3OGD - chains A and C of the 3 polymer chains in the assembly; structure by X-ray diffraction, 2.80 A resolution.

[Chain A]
Name: DNA-3-methyladenine glycosylase 2
Source organism: Escherichia coli
Notes: EC 3.2.2.21
Reference sequence: P04395 (3MG2_ECOLI); residue numbers follow UniProt; this construct covers 2-282
Chain sequence (289 residues; each row starts with the number of its first residue; numbers below 1 keep their minus sign (Met-6 is residue -6)):
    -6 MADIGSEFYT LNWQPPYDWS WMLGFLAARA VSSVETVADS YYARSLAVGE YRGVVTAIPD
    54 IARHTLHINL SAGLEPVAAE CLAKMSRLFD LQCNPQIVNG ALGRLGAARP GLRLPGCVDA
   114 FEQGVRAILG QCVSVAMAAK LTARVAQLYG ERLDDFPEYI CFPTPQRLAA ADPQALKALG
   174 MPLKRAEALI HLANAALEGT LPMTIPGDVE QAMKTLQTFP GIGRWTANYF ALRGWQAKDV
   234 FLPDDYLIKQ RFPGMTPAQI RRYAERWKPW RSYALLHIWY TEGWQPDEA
Unresolved in the structure: 282
Differences from the reference sequence: expression tag (-6 to 1); engineered mutation Cys125 (Leu in P04395)
Curated features (UniProtKB/Swiss-Prot):
  - active site: Asp238 (Proton acceptor)
  - site: Trp218 (Determinant for substrate specificity and/or activity)
From the paper describing this entry:
  - binding site for the 9-nt DNA strand: Cys125, Thr219
  - conformationally variable residues: Tyr239
  - catalytic residues: Asp238 (citing earlier work)

[Chain C]
Molecule: 9-nt DNA strand
Sequence (9 nucleotides; numbered 3 to 11; the number before each row is that of its first residue):
     3 CAUGACUGC
Modified residues: BRU (5-bromo-2'-deoxyuridine-5'-monophosphate) at position 5; BRU (5-bromo-2'-deoxyuridine-5'-monophosphate) at position 9

[Interface between chain A and chain C]
Residue-residue contacts (4):
  Pro175(A) with BRU_9(C), sugar contact; DG10(C), phosphate contact
  Lys177(A) with DC8(C), phosphate contact; BRU_9(C), phosphate contact
Interface residues without a listed pair, chain A (5 interface residues in all): Cys125, Val126, Ala251
Interface residues without a listed pair, chain C (4 interface residues in all): DC3

[In short]
5 residues of chain A and 4 residues of chain C are in contact. UniProt lists active-site residue Asp238(A) on
chain A. The paper reports the catalytic residue Asp238(A); a binding site for the 9-nt DNA strand at
Cys125(A) and Thr219(A).
Here chain A is DNA-3-methyladenine glycosylase 2 (Escherichia coli) and chain C is a 9-nt DNA strand. Entry
3OGD (AlkA Undamaged DNA Complex: Interrogation of a G*:C base pair) was determined by X-ray diffraction
together with 3OH6 and 3OH9 from the same study.
